3OYG - chains A and C of the 4 polymer chains in the assembly; structure by X-ray diffraction, 2.56 A resolution.

[Chain A]
Molecule: PFV integrase
Source organism: Human spumaretrovirus
Notes: fragment: to 1143
UniProtKB: P14350 (POL_FOAMV); residues 1-392 here correspond to UniProt positions 752-1143 (UniProt number = residue number + 751)
Amino-acid sequence (395 residues; numbered -2 to 392; the number before each row is that of its first residue; numbers below 1 keep their minus sign (Gly-2 is residue -2)):
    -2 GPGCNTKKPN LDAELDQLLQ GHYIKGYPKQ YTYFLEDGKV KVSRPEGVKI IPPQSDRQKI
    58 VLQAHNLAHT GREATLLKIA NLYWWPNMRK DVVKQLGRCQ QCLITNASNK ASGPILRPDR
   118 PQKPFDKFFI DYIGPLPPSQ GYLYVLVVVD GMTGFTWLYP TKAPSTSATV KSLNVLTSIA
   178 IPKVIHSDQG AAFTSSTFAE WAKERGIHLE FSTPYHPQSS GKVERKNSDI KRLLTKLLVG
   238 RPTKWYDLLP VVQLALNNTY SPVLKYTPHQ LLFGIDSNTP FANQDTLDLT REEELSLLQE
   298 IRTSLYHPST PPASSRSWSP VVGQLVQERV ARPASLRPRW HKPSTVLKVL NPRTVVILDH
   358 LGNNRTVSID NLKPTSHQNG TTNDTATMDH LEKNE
Disordered / not traced: -2 to 7, 376-392
Sequence notes: expression tag (-2 to 0); variant Ser217 (Gly968 in P14350), Gly218 (Ser969 in P14350)
Swiss-Prot annotation at these positions:
  - binding site (Mg(2+)): Asp123, Asp185
Ion coordination: Zn2+: His62, His66, Cys96, Cys99; Mg2+ site 1: Asp128, Asp185 (together with magnesium); Mg2+ site 2: Asp128, Glu221 (together with magnesium)
Small-molecule neighbours: magnesium (ZYO; (6S)-2-(3-chloro-4-fluorobenzyl)-8-ethyl-10-hydroxy-6-methyl-4-(5-methyl-1,1-dioxido-1,2,5-thiadiazolidin-2-yl)-7,8-dihydropyrazino[1',2':1,5]pyrrolo[2,3-d]pyridazine-1,9(2H,6H)-dione): Asp128, Tyr129, Asp185, Gln186, Gly187, Tyr212, His213, Pro214, Gln215, Glu221
Reported in the primary citation:
  - mutagenesis - S217Q, N224H: decreased catalytic activity
  - mutagenesis - S217H: increased catalytic activity

[Chain C]
Molecule: 19-nt DNA strand
Sequence (19 nucleotides; numbered 1 to 19; the number before each row is that of its first residue):
     1 ATTGTCATGG AATTTCGCA

[Interface between chain A and chain C]
Residue-residue contacts (42; chain A residue first):
  Ile112(A) - DG4(C)  phosphate contact
  Ile112(A) - DT5(C)  base contact
  Leu113(A) - DT3(C)  base contact
  Leu113(A) - DG4(C)  hydrogen bond to the phosphate
  Arg114(A) - DG4(C)  sugar contact
  Arg114(A) - DT5(C)  salt bridge to the phosphate
  Pro115(A) - DT3(C)  base contact
  Pro115(A) - DG4(C)  phosphate contact
  Pro115(A) - DT5(C)  phosphate contact
  Lys124(A) - DT3(C)  base contact
  His183(A) - DT3(C)  salt bridge to the phosphate
  Glu207(A) - DT2(C)  phosphate contact
  Glu207(A) - DT3(C)  base contact
  Phe208(A) - DT2(C)  sugar contact
  Ser209(A) - DT3(C)  phosphate contact
  Thr210(A) - DT2(C)  phosphate contact
  Thr210(A) - DT3(C)  hydrogen bond to the phosphate
  His213(A) - DG4(C)  salt bridge to the phosphate
  Gln215(A) - DG4(C)  sugar contact
  Ser216(A) - DT3(C)  hydrogen bond to the phosphate
  Gly218(A) - DG4(C)  hydrogen bond to the base
  Gly218(A) - DT5(C)  sugar contact
  Lys219(A) - DT5(C)  sugar contact
  Lys219(A) - DC6(C)  salt bridge to the phosphate
  Glu221(A) - DG4(C)  base contact
  Arg222(A) - DG4(C)  base contact
  Arg222(A) - DT5(C)  hydrogen bond to the base
  Arg222(A) - DC6(C)  hydrogen bond to the base
  Arg222(A) - DA7(C)  hydrogen bond to the sugar
  Asp226(A) - DA7(C)  sugar contact
  Arg229(A) - DA7(C)  hydrogen bond to the phosphate
  Arg229(A) - DT8(C)  salt bridge to the phosphate
  Ser258(A) - DA7(C)  hydrogen bond to the phosphate
  Pro259(A) - DA7(C)  phosphate contact
  Pro259(A) - DT8(C)  base contact
  Leu347(A) - DA1(C)  base contact
  Leu347(A) - DT2(C)  base contact
  Asn348(A) - DT2(C)  hydrogen bond to the base
  Asn348(A) - DT3(C)  hydrogen bond to the sugar
  Arg350(A) - DG4(C)  salt bridge to the phosphate
  Thr351(A) - DT3(C)  sugar contact
  Thr363(A) - DA1(C)  base contact
Other interface residues (no listed pair), chain A (31 interface residues in all): Arg117, His205, Lys233, Lys345, Val353

[Summary]
The interface between chain A and chain C involves 31 residues on one side and 8 on the other, with 11
hydrogen bonds and 6 salt bridges. Polar contacts include Gly218(A)-DG4(C), Arg222(A)-DT5(C) and
Arg222(A)-DC6(C). From the paper: S217Q and N224H of chain A reduce catalytic activity; S217H of chain A
increases catalytic activity.
Chain A is PFV integrase (Human spumaretrovirus) and chain C is a 19-nt DNA strand; the structure, Crystal
structure of the Prototype Foamy Virus (PFV) intasome in complex with magnesium and the INSTI ..., was
determined by X-ray diffraction, deposited together with 3OYA, 3OYB, 3OYC, 3OYD, 3OYE, 3OYF and 4 further
entries.
